Entry 9QEI (X-ray diffraction, 2.40 A resolution); this record covers chain A.

== Chain A ==
Protein: Lysine--tRNA ligase 1
From: Mycobacterium tuberculosis
Notes: EC 6.1.1.6
Reference sequence: P9WFU9 (SYK1_MYCTU); residues 1-505 here = UniProt positions 1-505
Amino-acid sequence (526 residues; row label = number of the first residue in the row; numbers below 1 keep their minus sign (Met-20 is residue -20)):
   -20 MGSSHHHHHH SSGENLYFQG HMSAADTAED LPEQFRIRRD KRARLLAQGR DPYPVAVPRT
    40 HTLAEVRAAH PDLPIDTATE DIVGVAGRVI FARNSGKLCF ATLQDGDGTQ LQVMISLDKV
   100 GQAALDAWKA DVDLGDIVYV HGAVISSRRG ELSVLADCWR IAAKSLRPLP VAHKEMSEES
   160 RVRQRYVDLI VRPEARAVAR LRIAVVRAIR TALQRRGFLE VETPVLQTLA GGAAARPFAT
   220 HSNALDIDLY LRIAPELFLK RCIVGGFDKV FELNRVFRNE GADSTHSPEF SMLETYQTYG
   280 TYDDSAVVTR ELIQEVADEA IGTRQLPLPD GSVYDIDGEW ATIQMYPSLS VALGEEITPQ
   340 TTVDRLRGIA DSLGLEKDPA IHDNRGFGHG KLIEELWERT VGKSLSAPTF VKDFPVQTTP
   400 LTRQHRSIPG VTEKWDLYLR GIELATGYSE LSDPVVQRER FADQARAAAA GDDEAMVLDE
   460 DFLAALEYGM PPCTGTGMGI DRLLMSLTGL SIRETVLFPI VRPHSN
Disordered / not traced: -20 to 10, 93-96, 128-130, 151-153, 354-365, 451-455, 500-505
Construct notes: initiating methionine (-20); expression tag (-19 to 0)
Small-molecule neighbours:
  - A1I62 (2-azanyl-4-ethoxy-6-[(1R,2S)-2-oxidanylcyclohexyl]-7H-pyrrolo[3,4-d]pyrimidin-5-one): Arg257, Thr264, His265, Ser266, Phe269, Met271, Glu422, Leu423, Ala424, Thr425, Gly476, Met477, Gly478, Asp480, Arg481, Ile491
  - lysine (LYS): Gly211, Ala212, Ala233, Glu235, Arg257, Met271, Glu273, Tyr275, Thr425, Tyr427, Glu429, Gly474, Thr475, Gly476
Swiss-Prot annotation at these positions:
  - binding site (Mg(2+)): Asp415, Glu422
Reported in the primary citation:
  - binding site for A1I62: Glu422

== In short ==
Chain A binds lysine and compound A1I62. From UniProt: Mg2+-binding residues Asp415 and Glu422. The paper
reports a binding site for A1I62 at Glu422.
Chain A is Lysine--tRNA ligase 1 (Mycobacterium tuberculosis); the structure, CRYSTAL STRUCTURE OF LYSYL-TRNA
SYNTHETASE FROM Mycobacterium tuberculosis COMPLEXED WITH L-LYSINE AND INHIBITOR DDD01866774, was determined
by X-ray diffraction (same publication as 9QBR, 9QC3, 9QC4, 9QDJ and 9QEA).
